Entry 7Y5K (X-ray diffraction, 3.48 A resolution); this record covers chains A and B of the 3 polymer chains in the assembly.

Chain A:
Name: Chromatin assembly factor 1 subunit A
From: Homo sapiens
UniProt: Q13111 (CAF1A_HUMAN); numbering as in UniProt (aligned over 442-714)
Amino-acid sequence (273 residues; row label = number of the first residue in the row):
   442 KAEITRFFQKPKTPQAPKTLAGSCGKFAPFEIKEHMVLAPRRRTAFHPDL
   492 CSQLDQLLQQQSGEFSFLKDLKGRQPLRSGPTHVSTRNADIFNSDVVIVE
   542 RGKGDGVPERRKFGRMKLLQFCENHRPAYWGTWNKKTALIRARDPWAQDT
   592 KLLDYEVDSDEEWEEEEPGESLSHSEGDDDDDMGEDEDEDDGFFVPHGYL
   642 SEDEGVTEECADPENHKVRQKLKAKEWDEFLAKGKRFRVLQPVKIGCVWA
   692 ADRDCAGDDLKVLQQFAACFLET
Not modelled in the structure: 442-462, 607-657, 714
UniProt features mapped onto this chain:
  - region: Ser642 to Phe678 (Necessary for homodimerization and competence for chromatin assembly)

Chain B:
Name: Chromatin assembly factor 1 subunit B
From: Homo sapiens
UniProt: Q13112 (CAF1B_HUMAN); residues 1-419 here = UniProt positions 1-419
Amino-acid sequence (419 residues; numbered 1 to 419; the number before each row is that of its first residue):
     1 MKVITCEIAWHNKEPVYSLDFQHGTAGRIHRLASAGVDTNVRIWKVEKGP
    51 DGKAIVEFLSNLARHTKAVNVVRFSPTGEILASGGDDAVILLWKVNDNKE
   101 PEQIAFQDEDEAQLNKENWTVVKTLRGHLEDVYDICWATDGNLMASASVD
   151 NTAIIWDVSKGQKISIFNEHKSYVQGVTWDPLGQYVATLSCDRVLRVYSI
   201 QKKRVAFNVSKMLSGIGAEGEARSYRMFHDDSMKSFFRRLSFTPDGSLLL
   251 TPAGCVESGENVMNTTYVFSRKNLKRPIAHLPCPGKATLAVRCCPVYFEL
   301 RPVVETGVELMSLPYRLVFAVASEDSVLLYDTQQSFPFGYVSNIHYHTLS
   351 DISWSSDGAFLAISSTDGYCSFVTFEKDELGIPLKEKPVLNMRTPDTAKK
   401 TKSQTHRGSSPGPRPVEGT
Not modelled in the structure: 100-111, 395-419
UniProt features mapped onto this chain:
  - modified residue: Thr394 (Phosphothreonine), Ser409 (Phosphoserine), Thr419 (Phosphothreonine)

How chain A and chain B interact:
Contacting residue pairs (73):
  Lys664(A) - Glu7(B)
  Lys666(A) - Thr5(B)
  Lys666(A) - Ile344(B)
  Lys666(A) - His345(B)
  Lys666(A) - Tyr346(B)
  Lys666(A) - Asp367(B)
  Lys666(A) - Tyr369(B)
  Glu667(A) - Tyr346(B)
  Asp669(A) - Lys13(B)  salt bridge
  Glu670(A) - Tyr346(B)
  Glu670(A) - His347(B)  salt bridge
  Phe678(A) - Tyr346(B)  hydrophobic
  Leu681(A) - Asn343(B)
  Leu681(A) - Ile344(B)
  Leu681(A) - His345(B)
  Leu681(A) - Tyr346(B)  hydrophobic
  Gln682(A) - Asn343(B)  hydrogen bond (backbone-side chain)
  Pro683(A) - Ser342(B)
  Pro683(A) - Asn343(B)
  Pro683(A) - Ile344(B)  hydrophobic
  Val684(A) - Tyr340(B)
  Val684(A) - Val341(B)
  Val684(A) - Ser342(B)  hydrogen bond (backbone-backbone)
  Val684(A) - Asn343(B)
  Lys685(A) - Met1(B)  hydrogen bond (side chain-backbone)
  Lys685(A) - Val3(B)
  Lys685(A) - Tyr340(B)
  Lys685(A) - Val341(B)
  Ile686(A) - Met1(B)
  Ile686(A) - Tyr340(B)  hydrogen bond (backbone-backbone)
  Gly687(A) - Met1(B)
  Gly687(A) - Phe338(B)
  Cys688(A) - Phe338(B)
  Cys688(A) - Glu379(B)  hydrogen bond
  Val689(A) - Gln334(B)
  Val689(A) - Phe336(B)
  Val689(A) - Phe338(B)  hydrogen bond (backbone-backbone)
  Trp690(A) - Arg301(B)
  Trp690(A) - Arg316(B)
  Trp690(A) - Asp331(B)
  Trp690(A) - Gln334(B)
  Trp690(A) - Phe336(B)
  Trp690(A) - Phe338(B)  hydrophobic
  Trp690(A) - Leu380(B)
  Ala691(A) - Val303(B)  hydrophobic
  Ala691(A) - Gln334(B)  hydrogen bond (backbone-side chain)
  Ala691(A) - Phe336(B)
  Ala692(A) - Pro302(B)
  Leu704(A) - Phe336(B)
  Leu704(A) - Pro337(B)
  Leu704(A) - Phe338(B)
  Leu704(A) - Tyr340(B)  hydrophobic
  Gln705(A) - Phe336(B)
  Phe707(A) - Pro282(B)
  Phe707(A) - Pro284(B)
  Phe707(A) - Leu328(B)  hydrophobic
  Phe707(A) - Pro337(B)
  Phe707(A) - Tyr340(B)  hydrophobic
  Ala708(A) - Pro282(B)
  Ala709(A) - His280(B)
  Ala709(A) - Leu281(B)  hydrophobic
  Ala709(A) - Ser335(B)
  Cys710(A) - Ala279(B)
  Cys710(A) - His280(B)  hydrogen bond (backbone-backbone)
  Phe711(A) - Ile278(B)
  Phe711(A) - Ala279(B)  hydrophobic
  Phe711(A) - Val308(B)
  Phe711(A) - Leu310(B)  hydrophobic
  Leu712(A) - Met212(B)  hydrophobic
  Leu712(A) - Arg276(B)  hydrogen bond (backbone-side chain)
  Leu712(A) - Pro277(B)  hydrophobic
  Leu712(A) - Ile278(B)  hydrogen bond (backbone-backbone)
  Glu713(A) - Arg276(B)
Interface residues without a listed pair, chain A (29 interface residues in all): Arg679, Val680
Interface residues without a listed pair, chain B (45 interface residues in all): Lys2, Cys283, Glu309, Tyr330, Gly339, Phe375

Summary:
29 residues of chain A face 45 of chain B across their interface; the contacts include 10 hydrogen bonds and 2
salt bridges. Polar pairs include Asp669(A)-Lys13(B), Glu670(A)-His347(B) and Gln682(A)-Asn343(B).
Here chain A is Chromatin assembly factor 1 subunit A and chain B is Chromatin assembly factor 1 subunit B,
both from Homo sapiens. Entry 7Y5K (Crystal structure of human CAF-1 core complex in spacegroup C2221) was
determined by X-ray diffraction (same publication as 7Y5L, 7Y5O, 7Y5U, 7Y5V, 7Y5W, 7Y61 and 4 further
entries).
